6Y09 - chains C and D of the 4 polymer chains in the assembly; structure by X-ray diffraction, 2.40 A resolution.

# Chain C (and D)
Protein: Autophagy-related protein 16-1
Source organism: Mus musculus
Notes: chain D of this document is another copy of the same molecule, construct and numbering; everything in this record applies to it too
UniProt: Q8C0J2 (A16L1_MOUSE); residue numbers follow UniProt; this construct covers 141-265
Chain sequence (126 residues; numbered 140 to 265; the number before each row is that of its first residue):
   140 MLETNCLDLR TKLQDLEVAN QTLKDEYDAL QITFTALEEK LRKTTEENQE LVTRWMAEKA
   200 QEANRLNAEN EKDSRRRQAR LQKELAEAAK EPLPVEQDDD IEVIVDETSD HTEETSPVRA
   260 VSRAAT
Not modelled in the structure: 226-265
Sequence notes: initiating methionine (140)
Swiss-Prot annotation at these positions:
  - region: Ala-207 to Glu-230 (WIPI2-binding), Glu-230 to Val-242 (RB1CC1-binding)
Reported in the primary citation:
  - self-association interface (contacts with another copy of this molecule); pairs are residue here / residue on that copy: Trp-194/Trp-194 (hydrophobic contact), Thr-161

# Chain C / chain D interface
Pairs across the interface (35; chain C residue first):
  Asn-159(C) / Leu-162(D)
  Leu-162(C) / Leu-162(D)
  Leu-162(C) / Lys-163(D)
  Leu-162(C) / Tyr-166(D)  hydrophobic
  Glu-165(C) / Tyr-166(D)
  Tyr-166(C) / Glu-165(D)  hydrogen bond
  Tyr-166(C) / Tyr-166(D)  hydrophobic
  Leu-169(C) / Tyr-166(D)  hydrophobic
  Leu-169(C) / Gln-170(D)
  Phe-173(C) / Phe-173(D)  hydrophobic
  Phe-173(C) / Glu-177(D)
  Leu-176(C) / Leu-176(D)  hydrophobic
  Leu-176(C) / Leu-180(D)  hydrophobic
  Glu-177(C) / Leu-176(D)
  Lys-179(C) / Leu-180(D)
  Leu-180(C) / Leu-176(D)  hydrophobic
  Leu-180(C) / Lys-179(D)
  Leu-180(C) / Leu-180(D)  hydrophobic
  Leu-180(C) / Thr-183(D)
  Thr-183(C) / Leu-180(D)
  Thr-183(C) / Thr-183(D)
  Thr-183(C) / Thr-184(D)
  Thr-183(C) / Asn-187(D)  hydrogen bond (backbone-side chain)
  Thr-184(C) / Thr-183(D)
  Glu-186(C) / Asn-187(D)
  Asn-187(C) / Glu-186(D)
  Asn-187(C) / Asn-187(D)  hydrogen bond (backbone-side chain)
  Leu-190(C) / Val-191(D)  hydrophobic
  Leu-190(C) / Trp-194(D)
  Val-191(C) / Leu-190(D)  hydrophobic
  Arg-193(C) / Trp-194(D)
  Trp-194(C) / Leu-190(D)
  Trp-194(C) / Arg-193(D)
  Trp-194(C) / Trp-194(D)  hydrophobic
  Trp-194(C) / Glu-197(D)
Also at the interface, not in a pair above, chain C (19 interface residues in all): Glu-197

# In short
Chain C and chain D each contribute 19 residues to their interface; the contacts include 3 hydrogen bonds.
Polar contacts include Tyr-166(C)/Glu-165(D), Thr-183(C)/Asn-187(D) and Asn-187(C)/Asn-187(D). UniProt lists
one mutagenesis site on chain C. The paper reports a self-association interface involving Thr-161(C) and
Trp-194(C).
Both chains are Autophagy-related protein 16-1 (Mus musculus). Entry 6Y09 (Crystal structure of Atg16L in
complex with GTP-bound Rab33B (Q92L)) was determined by X-ray diffraction (same publication as 6ZAY).
